Entry 7ENI (X-ray diffraction, 2.63 A resolution); this record covers chains A and C of the 3 polymer chains in the assembly.

[Chain A]
Name: CRISPR-associated endonuclease Cas9
From: Staphylococcus aureus
Notes: EC 3.1.-.-
UniProtKB: J7RUA5 (CAS9_STAAU); residue numbers follow UniProt; this construct covers 1-1053
Amino-acid sequence (1054 residues; row label = number of the first residue in the row; numbering starts at 0):
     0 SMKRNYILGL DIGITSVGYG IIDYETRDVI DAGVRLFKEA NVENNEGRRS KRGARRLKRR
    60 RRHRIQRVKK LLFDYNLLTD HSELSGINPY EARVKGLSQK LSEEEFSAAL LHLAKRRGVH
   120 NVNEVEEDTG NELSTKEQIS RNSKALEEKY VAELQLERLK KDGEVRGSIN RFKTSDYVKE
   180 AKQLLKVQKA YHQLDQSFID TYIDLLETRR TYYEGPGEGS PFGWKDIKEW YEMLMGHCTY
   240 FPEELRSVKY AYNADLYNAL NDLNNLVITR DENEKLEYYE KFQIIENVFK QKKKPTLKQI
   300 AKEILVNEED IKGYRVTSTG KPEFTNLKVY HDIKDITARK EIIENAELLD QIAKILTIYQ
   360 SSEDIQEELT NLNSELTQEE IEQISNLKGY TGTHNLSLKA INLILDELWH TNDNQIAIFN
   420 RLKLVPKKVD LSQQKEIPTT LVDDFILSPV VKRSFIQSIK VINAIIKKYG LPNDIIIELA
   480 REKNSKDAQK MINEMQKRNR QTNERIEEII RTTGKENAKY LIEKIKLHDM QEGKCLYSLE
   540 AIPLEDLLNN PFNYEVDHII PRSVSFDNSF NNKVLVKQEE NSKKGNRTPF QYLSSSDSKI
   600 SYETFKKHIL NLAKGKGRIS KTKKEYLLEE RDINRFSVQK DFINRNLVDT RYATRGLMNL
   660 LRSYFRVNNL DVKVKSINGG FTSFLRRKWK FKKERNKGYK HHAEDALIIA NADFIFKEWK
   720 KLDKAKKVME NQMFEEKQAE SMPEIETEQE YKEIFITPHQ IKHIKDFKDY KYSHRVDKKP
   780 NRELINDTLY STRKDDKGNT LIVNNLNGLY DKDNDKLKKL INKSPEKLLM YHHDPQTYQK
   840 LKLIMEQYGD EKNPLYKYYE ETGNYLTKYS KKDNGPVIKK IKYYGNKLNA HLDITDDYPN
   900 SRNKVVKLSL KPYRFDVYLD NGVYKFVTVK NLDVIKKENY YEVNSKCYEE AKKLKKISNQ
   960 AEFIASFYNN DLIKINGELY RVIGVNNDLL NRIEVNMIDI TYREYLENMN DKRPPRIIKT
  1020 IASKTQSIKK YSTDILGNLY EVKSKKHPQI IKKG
Unresolved in the structure: 129, 735-739
Construct notes: expression tag (0)
UniProt features mapped onto this chain:
  - region (PAM substrate-binding): Tyr882 to Ala889, Asn985 to Glu993
  - active site: Asp10 (For RuvC-like nuclease domain), His557 (Proton acceptor for HNH nuclease domain)
  - binding site (Mg(2+)): Asp10, Glu477, Glu481, His701
  - binding site (RNA): Tyr789
  - mutagenesis: Asp10 (D10A: Target DNA not cleaved), Glu477 (E477A: Target DNA not cleaved), His557 (H557A: Target DNA not cleaved), Asn580 (N580A: Target DNA not cleaved), His701 (H701A: Target DNA not cleaved), Asp704 (D704A: Target DNA not cleaved), Thr787 (T787A: 60% target DNA cleaved), Asn985 (N985A: 40% target DNA cleaved), Asn986 (N986A: 75% target DNA cleaved), Arg991 (R991A: 20% target DNA cleaved), Glu993 (E993A: 50% target DNA cleaved), Arg1015 (R1015A: 5% target DNA cleaved)

[Chain C]
Name: AcrIIA13 protein
From: Staphylococcus schleiferi
Amino-acid sequence (128 residues; row label = number of the first residue in the row):
    60 MNKSIEIKDQ NNIVLIDSLG QFFTDIENDN NGRYNIDYVL LNEVEHDNGN TYYEVGMYRT
   120 EEVPFSDKVT QDNVELLEDK WLQIDQQGES YVESIFFENE EDAREYIKLV LKGHETFEET
   180 AKAIGVIK
Unresolved in the structure: 60-61

[Chain A / chain C interface]
Residue-residue contacts (50; chain A residue first):
  Lys485(A) with Asp126(C), salt bridge
  Gln488(A) with Asp131(C); Glu134(C), hydrogen bond; Leu135(C)
  Asn492(A) with Asp131(C)
  Asn785(A) with Glu121(C)
  Asp786(A) with Arg92(C), salt bridge; Glu121(C), hydrogen bond (backbone-side chain)
  Thr787(A) with Glu121(C), hydrogen bond
  Tyr789(A) with Glu120(C), hydrogen bond
  Lys815(A) with Glu86(C)
  Asn885(A) with Arg118(C); Val151(C)
  Lys886(A) with Glu152(C)
  Asn888(A) with Tyr150(C); Val151(C), hydrogen bond (side chain-backbone)
  Ala889(A) with Glu148(C)
  Leu907(A) with Glu120(C)
  Ser908(A) with Glu148(C), hydrogen bond (side chain-backbone)
  Leu909(A) with Glu148(C)
  Lys910(A) with Gln146(C); Gly147(C)
  Pro911(A) with Gln146(C); Gly147(C)
  Ile982(A) with Gln145(C)
  Asn986(A) with Tyr117(C), hydrogen bond; Tyr150(C)
  Leu988(A) with Asn70(C)
  Leu989(A) with Gln69(C); Asn70(C)
  Arg991(A) with Ile72(C); Leu74(C); Asn101(C); Val103(C); Glu113(C), salt bridge
  Glu993(A) with Gln145(C), hydrogen bond
  Arg1002(A) with Glu137(C), salt bridge
  Lys1011(A) with Glu174(C)
  Pro1013(A) with Ser77(C); Leu78(C); Gly79(C); Gln80(C)
  Pro1014(A) with Gln80(C)
  Arg1015(A) with Gln80(C); Tyr97(C), hydrogen bond; Leu141(C); Asp144(C), salt bridge; Gln145(C)
  Ile1017(A) with Leu74(C)
  Thr1019(A) with Leu74(C), hydrogen bond (side chain-backbone)
Interface residues without a listed pair, chain A (34 interface residues in all): Lys37, Asn985, Arg1012, Ala1021
Interface residues without a listed pair, chain C (35 interface residues in all): Val73, Asp96

[In short]
34 residues of chain A face 35 of chain C across their interface, with 10 hydrogen bonds and 5 salt bridges.
Polar contacts include Lys485(A)-Asp126(C), Asp786(A)-Arg92(C) and Arg991(A)-Glu113(C).
Here chain A is CRISPR-associated endonuclease Cas9 (Staphylococcus aureus) and chain C is AcrIIA13 protein
(Staphylococcus schleiferi). Entry 7ENI (Crystal structure of cas and anti-cas protein complex) was determined
by X-ray diffraction.
